Entry 8K60 (electron microscopy, 3.40 A resolution); this record covers chains D and G of the 11 polymer chains in the assembly.

# Chain D
Molecule: DNA-directed RNA polymerase subunit beta'
From: Streptomyces coelicolor (strain ATCC BAA-471 / A3(2) / M145)
Notes: EC 2.7.7.6
Reference sequence: Q8CJT1 (RPOC_STRCO); residue numbers follow UniProt; this construct covers 1-1299
Chain sequence (1299 residues; row label = number of the first residue in the row):
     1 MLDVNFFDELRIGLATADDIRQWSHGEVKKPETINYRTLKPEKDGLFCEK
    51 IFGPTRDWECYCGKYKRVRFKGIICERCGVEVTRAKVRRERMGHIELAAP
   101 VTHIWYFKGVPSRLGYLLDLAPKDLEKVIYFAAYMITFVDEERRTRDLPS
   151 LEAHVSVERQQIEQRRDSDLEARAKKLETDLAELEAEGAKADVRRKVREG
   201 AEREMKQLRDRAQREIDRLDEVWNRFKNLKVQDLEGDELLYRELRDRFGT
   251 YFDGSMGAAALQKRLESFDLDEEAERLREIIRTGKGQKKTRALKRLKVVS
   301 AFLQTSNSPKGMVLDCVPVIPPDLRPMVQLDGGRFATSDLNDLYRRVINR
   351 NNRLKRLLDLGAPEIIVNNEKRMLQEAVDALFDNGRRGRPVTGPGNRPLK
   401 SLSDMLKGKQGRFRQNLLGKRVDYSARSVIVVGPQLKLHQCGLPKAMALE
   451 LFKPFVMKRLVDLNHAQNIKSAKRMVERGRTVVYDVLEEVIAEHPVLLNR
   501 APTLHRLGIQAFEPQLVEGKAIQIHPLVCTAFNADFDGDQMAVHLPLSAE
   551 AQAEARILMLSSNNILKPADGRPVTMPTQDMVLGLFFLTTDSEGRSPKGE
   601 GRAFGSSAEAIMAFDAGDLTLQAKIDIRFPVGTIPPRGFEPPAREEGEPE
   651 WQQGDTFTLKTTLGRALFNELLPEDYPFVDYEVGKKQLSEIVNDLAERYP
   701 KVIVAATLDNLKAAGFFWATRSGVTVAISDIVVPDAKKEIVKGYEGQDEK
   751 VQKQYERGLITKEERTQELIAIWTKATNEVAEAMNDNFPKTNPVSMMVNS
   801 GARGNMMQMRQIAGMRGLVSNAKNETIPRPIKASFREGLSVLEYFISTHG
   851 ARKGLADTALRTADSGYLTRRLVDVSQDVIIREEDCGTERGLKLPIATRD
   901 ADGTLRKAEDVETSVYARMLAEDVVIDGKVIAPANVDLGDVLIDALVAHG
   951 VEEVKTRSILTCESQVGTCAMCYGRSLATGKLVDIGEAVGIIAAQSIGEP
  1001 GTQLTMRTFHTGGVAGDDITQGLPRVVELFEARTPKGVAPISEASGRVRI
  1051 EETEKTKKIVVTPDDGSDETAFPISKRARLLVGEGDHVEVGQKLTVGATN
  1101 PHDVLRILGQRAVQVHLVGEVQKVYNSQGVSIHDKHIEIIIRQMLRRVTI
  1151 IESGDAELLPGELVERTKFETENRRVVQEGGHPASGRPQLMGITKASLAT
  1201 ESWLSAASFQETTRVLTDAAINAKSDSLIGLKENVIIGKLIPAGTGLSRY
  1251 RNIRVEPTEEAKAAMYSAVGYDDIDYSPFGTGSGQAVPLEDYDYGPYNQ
Disordered / not traced: 1-6, 1266-1299
Curated features (UniProtKB/Swiss-Prot):
  - binding site (Zn(2+)): Cys60, Cys62, Cys75, Cys78, Cys886, Cys962, Cys969, Cys972
  - binding site (Mg(2+)): Asp535, Asp537, Asp539
Ion coordination: Zn2+ site 1: Cys60, Cys62, Cys75, Cys78; Mg2+: Asp535, Asp539; Zn2+ site 2: Cys962, Cys969, Cys972

# Chain G
Molecule: Non-template strand DNA for AfsS promoter
Sequence (59 nucleotides; numbered -2 to 56; the number before each row is that of its first residue; numbers below 1 keep their minus sign (DC-2 is residue -2)):
    -2 CCGGAGCGTTCAGCGTTCGTTTATCTCCCCCTGGTATAATGGGAGCTGTC
    48 ACGGATGCA
Disordered / not traced: -2 to 0

# Interface between chain D and chain G
Pairs across the interface (7):
  Tyr36(D) - DC27(G)  hydrogen bond to the phosphate
  Arg37(D) - DC27(G)  salt bridge to the phosphate
  Pro111(D) - DA52(G)  phosphate contact
  Pro111(D) - DT53(G)  phosphate contact
  Pro122(D) - DT53(G)  phosphate contact
  Arg1033(D) - DC49(G)  hydrogen bond to the phosphate
  Arg1033(D) - DG50(G)  salt bridge to the phosphate
Other interface residues (no listed pair), chain D (7 interface residues in all): Tyr116, Lys123
Other interface residues (no listed pair), chain G (6 interface residues in all): DG54

# In short
Chain D and chain G form an interface of 7 and 6 residues respectively, with 2 hydrogen bonds and 2 salt
bridges. Polar contacts include Tyr36(D)-DC27(G), Arg1033(D)-DC49(G) and Arg37(D)-DC27(G). UniProt lists 8
Zn2+-binding residues and 3 Mg2+-binding residues on chain D.
Here chain D is DNA-directed RNA polymerase subunit beta' (Streptomyces coelicolor (strain ATCC BAA-471 /
A3(2) / M145)) and chain G is Non-template strand DNA for AfsS promoter. Entry 8K60 (Cryo-EM structure of
Streptomyces coelicolor transcription initiation complex with the global transcription factor AfsR) was
determined by electron microscopy.
